PDB entry 4XB6 | X-ray diffraction, 1.70 A resolution | chains C and D of the 8 polymer chains in the assembly

Chain C:
Name: Alpha-D-ribose 1-methylphosphonate 5-triphosphate synthase subunit PhnI
Organism: Escherichia coli str. K-12 substr. MG1655
Notes: EC 2.7.8.37
Reference sequence: P16687 (PHNI_ECOLI); residue numbers follow UniProt; this construct covers 1-354
Sequence (354 residues; numbered 1 to 354; the number before each row is that of its first residue):
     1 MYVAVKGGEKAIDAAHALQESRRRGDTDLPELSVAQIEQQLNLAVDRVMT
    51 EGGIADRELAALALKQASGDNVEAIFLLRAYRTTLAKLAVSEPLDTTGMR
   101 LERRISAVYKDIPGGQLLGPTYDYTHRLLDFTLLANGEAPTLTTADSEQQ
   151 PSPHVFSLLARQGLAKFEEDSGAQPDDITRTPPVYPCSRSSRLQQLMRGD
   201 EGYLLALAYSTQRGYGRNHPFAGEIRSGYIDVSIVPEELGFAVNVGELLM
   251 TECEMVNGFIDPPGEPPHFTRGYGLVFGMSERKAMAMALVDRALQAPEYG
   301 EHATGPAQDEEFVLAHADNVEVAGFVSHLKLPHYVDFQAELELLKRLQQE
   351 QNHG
Unresolved in the structure: 354
Sequence notes: engineered mutation Val-322 (Ala in P16687)
Bound ions: Zn2+: His-328, His-333
What the authors report for this chain:
  - Zn2+ coordination: His-328, His-333
  - mutagenesis - H328A/H333A, H333A: abolished growth in response to phosphonate

Chain D:
Name: Alpha-D-ribose 1-methylphosphonate 5-phosphate C-P lyase
Organism: Escherichia coli str. K-12 substr. MG1655
Notes: EC 4.7.1.1
Reference sequence: P16688 (PHNJ_ECOLI); residues 1-281 here = UniProt positions 1-281
Sequence (281 residues; each row starts with the number of its first residue):
     1 MANLSGYNFAYLDEQTKRMIRRAILKAVAIPGYQVPFGGREMPMPYGWGT
    51 GGIQLTASVIGESDVLKVIDQGADDTTNAVSIRNFFKRVTGVNTTERTDD
   101 ATVIQTRHRIPETPLTEDQIIIFQVPIPEPLRFIEPRETETRTMHALEEY
   151 GVMQVKLYEDIARFGHIATTYAYPVKVNGRYVMDPSPIPKFDNPKMDMMP
   201 ALQLFGAGREKRIYAVPPFTRVESLDFDDHPFTVQQWDEPCAICGSTHSY
   251 LDEVVLDDAGNRMFVCSDTDYCRQQSEAKNQ
Unresolved in the structure: 1, 279-281
Bound ions: Zn2+: Cys-241, Cys-244, Cys-266, Cys-272
What the authors report for this chain:
  - Zn2+ coordination: Cys-241, Cys-244, Cys-266, Cys-272
  - mutagenesis - H108A, C272A: abolished growth in response to phosphonate

Chain C / chain D interface:
Residue-residue contacts (82):
  Tyr-2(C) with Ile-243(D); Leu-256(D); Met-263(D), hydrophobic
  Lys-6(C) with Asp-75(D); Glu-96(D), salt bridge
  Gly-7(C) with Asp-75(D), hydrogen bond (backbone-side chain)
  Gly-8(C) with Asp-75(D), hydrogen bond (backbone-side chain)
  Glu-9(C) with Val-80(D); Asn-84(D), hydrogen bond
  Ile-12(C) with Thr-77(D)
  Phe-76(C) with Met-42(D); Met-44(D); Pro-45(D), hydrophobic
  Arg-79(C) with Glu-41(D), salt bridge
  Ala-80(C) with Tyr-11(D); Met-42(D)
  Arg-82(C) with Arg-40(D)
  Thr-83(C) with Glu-41(D), hydrogen bond (side chain-backbone)
  Thr-84(C) with Tyr-11(D)
  Thr-179(C) with Arg-40(D)
  Arg-180(C) with Gly-38(D)
  Pro-182(C) with Pro-36(D), hydrophobic; Phe-37(D); Gly-38(D); Lys-211(D)
  Tyr-185(C) with Thr-139(D)
  Arg-198(C) with Glu-41(D), salt bridge
  Asp-309(C) with Arg-137(D), salt bridge
  Glu-311(C) with Arg-137(D); Glu-138(D), hydrogen bond (side chain-backbone); Thr-139(D), hydrogen bond (side chain-backbone)
  Val-320(C) with Tyr-46(D)
  Glu-321(C) with Tyr-46(D); Arg-209(D)
  Gly-324(C) with Tyr-46(D); Trp-48(D), hydrogen bond (backbone-side chain)
  Phe-325(C) with Tyr-46(D), hydrogen bond (backbone-backbone); Pro-126(D), hydrophobic; Arg-209(D)
  Ser-327(C) with Trp-48(D), hydrogen bond
  His-328(C) with Gly-47(D); Trp-48(D)
  Leu-331(C) with Gly-47(D); Trp-48(D), hydrophobic; Asn-78(D); Arg-107(D)
  Pro-332(C) with Gln-71(D), hydrogen bond (backbone-side chain); Thr-76(D); Arg-107(D), hydrogen bond (backbone-side chain)
  His-333(C) with Gln-71(D); Arg-107(D), hydrogen bond
  Tyr-334(C) with Gln-71(D), hydrogen bond (backbone-side chain); Asp-252(D)
  Val-335(C) with Gln-71(D), hydrogen bond (backbone-side chain); His-108(D); Arg-109(D); Pro-189(D); Tyr-250(D), hydrogen bond (backbone-side chain); Ser-267(D)
  Asp-336(C) with His-108(D), salt bridge; Tyr-171(D); Pro-187(D)
  Gln-338(C) with Trp-237(D), hydrogen bond; Tyr-250(D); Leu-251(D); Glu-253(D), hydrogen bond; Phe-264(D)
  Ala-339(C) with Thr-170(D); Gln-235(D); Tyr-250(D), hydrogen bond (backbone-side chain)
  Glu-340(C) with Thr-170(D), hydrogen bond; Tyr-171(D)
  Leu-341(C) with Glu-253(D)
  Glu-342(C) with Gln-235(D); Gln-236(D), hydrogen bond (side chain-backbone)
  Leu-343(C) with Ala-168(D), hydrophobic; Thr-170(D)
  Lys-345(C) with Glu-253(D), salt bridge
  Arg-346(C) with His-166(D)
  Leu-347(C) with Phe-164(D); His-166(D)
  Glu-350(C) with His-166(D), salt bridge
Other interface residues (no listed pair), chain C (43 interface residues in all): Met-1, Val-5
Other interface residues (no listed pair), chain D (56 interface residues in all): Tyr-7, Pro-43, Asp-70, Ala-73, Ile-127, Pro-136, Ile-167, Val-234

Summary:
43 residues of chain C and 56 residues of chain D are in contact, with 20 hydrogen bonds and 7 salt bridges.
Polar contacts include Lys-6(C)/Glu-96(D), Arg-79(C)/Glu-41(D) and Arg-198(C)/Glu-41(D). From the paper:
H328A/H333A and H333A of chain C abolish growth in response to phosphonate; Zn2+ coordination by His-328(C),
His-333(C) and Cys-241(D) among others; 4 substitutions were tested in all.
Here chain C is Alpha-D-ribose 1-methylphosphonate 5-triphosphate synthase subunit PhnI and chain D is
Alpha-D-ribose 1-methylphosphonate 5-phosphate C-P lyase, both from Escherichia coli str. K-12 substr. MG1655.
Entry 4XB6 (Structure of the E. coli C-P lyase core complex) was determined by X-ray diffraction.
